PDB entry 8JIA | electron microscopy, 3.90 A resolution | chains A and B of the 5 polymer chains in the assembly

[Chain A (and B)]
Name: Cell division ATP-binding protein FtsE
Source organism: Mycobacterium tuberculosis
Notes: chain B of this document is another copy of the same molecule, construct and numbering; everything in this record applies to it too
UniProtKB: O05779 (FTSE_MYCTU); residue numbers follow UniProt; this construct covers 1-230
Chain sequence (230 residues; row label = number of the first residue in the row):
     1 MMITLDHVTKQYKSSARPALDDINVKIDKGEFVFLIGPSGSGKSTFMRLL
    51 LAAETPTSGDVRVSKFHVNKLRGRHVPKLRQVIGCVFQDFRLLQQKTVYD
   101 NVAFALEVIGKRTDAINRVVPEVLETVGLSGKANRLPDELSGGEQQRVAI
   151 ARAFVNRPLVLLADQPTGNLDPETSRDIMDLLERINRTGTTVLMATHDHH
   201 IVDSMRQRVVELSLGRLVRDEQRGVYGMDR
Disordered / not traced: 228-230 (chain B: 226-230)
Differences from the reference sequence: engineered mutation Q165 (Glu in O05779)
Ligand contacts:
  - ATP (adenosine-5'-triphosphate), molecule 1: Y12, G40, S41, G42, K43, S44, T45, D164
  - ATP, molecule 2: D138, E139, L140, N169
UniProt features mapped onto this chain:
  - binding site (ATP): G37 to S44
Reported in the primary citation:
  - mutagenesis - D164A: decreased catalytic activity on ATP

[Chain A / chain B interface]
Pairs across the interface (22):
  G37(A) - D171(B)
  P38(A) - D171(B)
  S39(A) - N169(B)
  S39(A) - L170(B)
  S39(A) - D171(B)  hydrogen bond (side chain-backbone)
  Q88(A) - Q88(B)
  S141(A) - G40(B)
  N169(A) - Q165(B)
  N169(A) - H197(B)  hydrogen bond (backbone-side chain)
  L170(A) - H197(B)
  D171(A) - I36(B)
  D171(A) - G37(B)
  D171(A) - P38(B)
  D171(A) - H197(B)  salt bridge
  P172(A) - H199(B)
  H197(A) - N169(B)
  H197(A) - L170(B)
  H197(A) - D171(B)
  H197(A) - P172(B)
  H200(A) - H200(B)
  Y226(A) - D171(B)  hydrogen bond
  Y226(A) - P172(B)
Also at the interface, not in a pair above, chain A (16 interface residues in all): G40, G142, Q165, G168
Also at the interface, not in a pair above, chain B (19 interface residues in all): S39, G142, G143, G168, T174, D198

[In short]
16 residues of chain A and 19 residues of chain B are in contact; the contacts include 3 hydrogen bonds and 1
salt bridge. Polar contacts include D171(A)-H197(B), S39(A)-D171(B) and N169(A)-H197(B). Bound to chain A:
ATP. UniProt lists 8 ATP-binding residues on chain A. The paper reports that D164A of chain A reduces
catalytic activity on ATP.
Chain A and chain B are both Cell division ATP-binding protein FtsE (Mycobacterium tuberculosis); the
structure, Cryo-EM structure of Mycobacterium tuberculosis ATP bound FtsE(E165Q)X/RipC complex in peptidisc,
was determined by electron microscopy, deposited together with 8IDB, 8IDC, 8IDD and 8IGQ.
